7E4Y - chains B and F of the 6 polymer chains in the assembly; structure by X-ray diffraction, 2.71 A resolution.

[Chain B]
Name: Tubulin beta-2B chain
Organism: Bos taurus
UniProtKB: Q6B856 (TBB2B_BOVIN); the author numbering skips numbers that UniProt does not, so the offset changes along the chain: 1-42 = UniProt 1-42; 45-360 = UniProt 43-358; 369-441 = UniProt 359-431
Amino-acid sequence (431 residues; row label = number of the first residue in the row; note: 10 numbers in that range are skipped by the numbering (no residue carries them; nothing is unmodelled there)):
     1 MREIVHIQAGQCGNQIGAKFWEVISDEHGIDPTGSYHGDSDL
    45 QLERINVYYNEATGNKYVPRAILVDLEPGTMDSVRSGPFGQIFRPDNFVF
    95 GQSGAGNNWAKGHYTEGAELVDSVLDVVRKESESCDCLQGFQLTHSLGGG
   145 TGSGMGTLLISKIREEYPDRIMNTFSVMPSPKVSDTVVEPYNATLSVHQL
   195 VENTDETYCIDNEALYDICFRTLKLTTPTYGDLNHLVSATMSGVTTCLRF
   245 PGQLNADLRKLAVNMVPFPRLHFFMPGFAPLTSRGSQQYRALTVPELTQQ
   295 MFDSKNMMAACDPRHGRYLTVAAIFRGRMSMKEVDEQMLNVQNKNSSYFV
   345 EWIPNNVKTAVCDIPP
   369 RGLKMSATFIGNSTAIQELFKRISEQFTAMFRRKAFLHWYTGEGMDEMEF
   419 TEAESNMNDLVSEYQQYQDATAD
Unresolved in the structure: 441
Ion coordination: Mg2+: Gln11 (together with GDP)
Residues lining bound ligands: GDP (guanosine-5'-diphosphate): Gly10, Gln11, Cys12, Gln15, Ile16, Ala99, Asn101, Ser140, Gly142, Gly143, Gly144, Thr145, Gly146, Ser147, Val171, Pro173, Val177, Asp179, Glu183, Asn206, Leu209, Tyr224, Leu227, Asn228

[Chain F]
Name: Tubulin tyrosine ligase
Organism: Gallus gallus
UniProtKB: E1BQ43 (E1BQ43_CHICK); residues 1-378 here = UniProt positions 1-378
Amino-acid sequence (380 residues; row label = number of the first residue in the row):
     1 MYTFVVRDENSSVYAEVSRLLLATGQWKRLRKDNPRFNLMLGERNRLPFG
    51 RLGHEPGLVQLVNYYRGADKLCRKASLVKLIKTSPELSESCTWFPESYVI
   101 YPTNLKTPVAPAQNGIRHLINNTRTDEREVFLAAYNRRREGREGNVWIAK
   151 SSAGAKGEGILISSEASELLDFIDEQGQVHVIQKYLEKPLLLEPGHRKFD
   201 IRSWVLVDHLYNIYLYREGVLRTSSEPYNSANFQDKTCHLTNHCIQKEYS
   251 KNYGRYEEGNEMFFEEFNQYLMDALNTTLENSILLQIKHIIRSCLMCIEP
   301 AISTKHLHYQSFQLFGFDFMVDEELKVWLIEVNGAPACAQKLYAELCQGI
   351 VDVAISSVFPLADTGQKTSQPTSIFIKLHH
Unresolved in the structure: 104-125, 142-143, 152-158, 176-178, 232-236, 363-372
Sequence notes: expression tag (379-380)
Ion coordination: Mg2+: Glu331 (together with AMP-PCP)
Residues lining bound ligands: AMP-PCP (ACP; phosphomethylphosphonic acid adenylate ester): Lys74, Pro95, Ile148, Lys150, Ile160, Gln183, Lys184, Tyr185, Leu186, Lys198, Asp200, Arg202, Arg222, His239, Leu240, Thr241, Asn242, Asp318, Met320, Ile330, Glu331, Asn333

[Chain B / chain F interface]
Residue-residue contacts - 11 pairs, chain B then chain F:
  Leu333(B) - Pro56(F)
  Leu333(B) - Gly57(F)
  Gln336(B) - Arg36(F)  hydrogen bond
  Asn337(B) - Arg36(F)  hydrogen bond
  Asn337(B) - Gly57(F)
  Asn337(B) - Leu58(F)
  Lys338(B) - Lys28(F)
  Ser340(B) - Leu30(F)
  Ser340(B) - Asn34(F)  hydrogen bond
  Asn349(B) - Arg36(F)
  Thr439(B) - Arg31(F)
Also at the interface, not in a pair above, chain B (8 interface residues in all): Ala440
Also at the interface, not in a pair above, chain F (10 interface residues in all): Thr3, Asp33

[Overview]
8 residues of chain B face 10 of chain F across their interface, with 3 hydrogen bonds. Among the polar pairs
are Gln336(B)-Arg36(F), Asn337(B)-Arg36(F) and Ser340(B)-Asn34(F). Chain B binds GDP. Bound to chain F:
AMP-PCP.
Chain B is Tubulin beta-2B chain (Bos taurus) and chain F is Tubulin tyrosine ligase (Gallus gallus); the
structure, Crystal structure of tubulin in complex with L-DM4-SMe, was determined by X-ray diffraction.
